Entry 5BVE (X-ray diffraction, 2.00 A resolution); this record covers chain A.

Chain A:
Protein: Mitogen-activated protein kinase 1
Source organism: Homo sapiens
Notes: EC 2.7.11.24
UniProtKB: P28482 (MK01_HUMAN); residues 0-358 here correspond to UniProt positions 2-360 (UniProt number = residue number + 2)
Sequence (361 residues; row label = number of the first residue in the row; numbers below 1 keep their minus sign (Gly-2 is residue -2)):
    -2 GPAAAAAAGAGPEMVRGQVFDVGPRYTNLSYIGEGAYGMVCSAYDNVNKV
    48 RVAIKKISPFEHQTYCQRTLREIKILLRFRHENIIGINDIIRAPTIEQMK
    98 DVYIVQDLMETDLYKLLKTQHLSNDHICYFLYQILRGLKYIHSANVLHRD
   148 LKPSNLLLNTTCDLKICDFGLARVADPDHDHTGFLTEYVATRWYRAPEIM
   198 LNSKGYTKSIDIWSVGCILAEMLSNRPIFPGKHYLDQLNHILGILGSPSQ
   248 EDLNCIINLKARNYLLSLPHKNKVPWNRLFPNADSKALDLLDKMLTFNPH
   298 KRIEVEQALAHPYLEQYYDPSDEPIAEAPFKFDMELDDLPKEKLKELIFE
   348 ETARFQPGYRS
Not modelled in the structure: -2 to 6, 172-187, 200-203, 357-358
Sequence notes: expression tag (-2 to -1)
Residues lining bound ligands: 4VG (2-[(1S)-1-(3-chlorophenyl)-2-hydroxyethyl]-8-[2-(tetrahydro-2H-pyran-4-ylamino)pyrimidin-4-yl]-2,3,4,5-tetrahydro-1H-pyrrolo[1,2-a][1,4]diazepin-1-one): Ile29, Glu31, Gly32, Ala33, Tyr34, Gly35, Met36, Val37, Ala50, Lys52, Lys53, Ile54, Gln103, Asp104, Leu105, Met106, Glu107, Thr108, Asp109, Lys112, Ser151, Asn152, Leu154, Cys164, Asp165
Swiss-Prot annotation at these positions:
  - DNA-binding region: Lys257 to Arg275
  - motif: Thr183 to Tyr185 (TXY), Asp316 to Glu320 (Cytoplasmic retention motif), Ala325 to Met331 (Nuclear translocation motif)
  - active site: Asp147 (Proton acceptor)
  - binding site (ATP): Ile29 to Val37, Lys52
  - modified residue: Ala0 (N-acetylalanine), Ser27 (Phosphoserine), Thr183 (Phosphothreonine), Tyr185 (Phosphotyrosine), Thr188 (Phosphothreonine), Ser244 (Phosphoserine), Ser246 (Phosphoserine), Ser282 (Phosphoserine)

In short:
Ligands of chain A: compound 4VG. From UniProt: active-site residue Asp147 and 10 ATP-binding residues.
Chain A is Mitogen-activated protein kinase 1 (Homo sapiens); the structure, Tetrahydropyrrolo-diazepenones as
inhibitors of ERK2 kinase, was determined by X-ray diffraction (same publication as 5BVD and 5BVF).
